PDB entry 3OTS | X-ray diffraction, 1.70 A resolution | chains A and B of the 3 polymer chains in the assembly

== Chain A (and B) ==
Molecule: Multi-drug resistant HIV-1 protease
Organism: Human immunodeficiency virus 1
Notes: chain B of this document is another copy of the same molecule, construct and numbering; everything in this record applies to it too
UniProt: Q9QM22 (Q9QM22_9HIV1); residues 1-99 here = UniProt positions 1-99
Amino-acid sequence (99 residues; row label = number of the first residue in the row):
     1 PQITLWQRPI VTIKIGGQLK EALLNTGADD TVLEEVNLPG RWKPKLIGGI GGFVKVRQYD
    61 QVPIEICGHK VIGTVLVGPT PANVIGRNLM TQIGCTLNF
Construct notes: conflict N25 (Asp in Q9QM22), V36 (Met in Q9QM22), V84 (Ile in Q9QM22)

== How chain A and chain B interact ==
Contacting residue pairs (87):
  P1(A) - L97(B)
  P1(A) - N98(B)
  P1(A) - F99(B)  hydrogen bond (backbone-backbone)
  Q2(A) - T96(B)
  Q2(A) - L97(B)
  Q2(A) - N98(B)
  I3(A) - T96(B)
  I3(A) - L97(B)  hydrogen bond (backbone-backbone)
  I3(A) - F99(B)  hydrophobic
  T4(A) - T96(B)
  L5(A) - T26(B)
  L5(A) - R87(B)  hydrogen bond (backbone-side chain)
  L5(A) - M90(B)  hydrophobic
  L5(A) - T91(B)
  L5(A) - C95(B)
  W6(A) - R87(B)  hydrogen bond (backbone-side chain)
  W6(A) - T91(B)
  W6(A) - Q92(B)
  Q7(A) - R87(B)  hydrogen bond (backbone-side chain)
  R8(A) - D29(B)  salt bridge
  R8(A) - R87(B)
  P9(A) - T26(B)
  P9(A) - R87(B)
  P9(A) - L97(B)  hydrophobic
  L23(A) - G27(B)
  L24(A) - T26(B)  hydrogen bond (backbone-side chain)
  L24(A) - L97(B)  hydrophobic
  L24(A) - F99(B)  hydrophobic
  N25(A) - N25(B)
  N25(A) - T26(B)
  N25(A) - G27(B)  hydrogen bond (side chain-backbone)
  T26(A) - L5(B)
  T26(A) - P9(B)
  T26(A) - L24(B)  hydrogen bond (side chain-backbone)
  T26(A) - N25(B)
  T26(A) - T26(B)  hydrogen bond (backbone-side chain)
  T26(A) - L97(B)
  G27(A) - L23(B)
  G27(A) - N25(B)  hydrogen bond (backbone-side chain)
  D29(A) - R8(B)  salt bridge
  C67(A) - F99(B)  hydrophobic
  H69(A) - F99(B)  hydrogen bond (side chain-backbone)
  P81(A) - I50(B)  hydrophobic
  R87(A) - L5(B)  hydrogen bond (side chain-backbone)
  R87(A) - W6(B)  hydrogen bond (side chain-backbone)
  R87(A) - Q7(B)  hydrogen bond (side chain-backbone)
  R87(A) - R8(B)
  R87(A) - P9(B)
  M90(A) - L5(B)  hydrophobic
  T91(A) - L5(B)
  T91(A) - W6(B)
  Q92(A) - W6(B)
  I93(A) - F99(B)
  G94(A) - N98(B)
  G94(A) - F99(B)
  C95(A) - L5(B)
  C95(A) - L97(B)  hydrophobic
  C95(A) - N98(B)
  C95(A) - F99(B)  hydrophobic
  T96(A) - Q2(B)
  T96(A) - I3(B)
  T96(A) - T4(B)
  T96(A) - T96(B)
  T96(A) - L97(B)
  T96(A) - N98(B)  hydrogen bond (backbone-backbone)
  L97(A) - P1(B)
  L97(A) - Q2(B)
  L97(A) - I3(B)  hydrogen bond (backbone-backbone)
  L97(A) - P9(B)  hydrophobic
  L97(A) - L24(B)  hydrophobic
  L97(A) - T26(B)
  L97(A) - C95(B)  hydrophobic
  L97(A) - T96(B)
  L97(A) - L97(B)  hydrophobic
  N98(A) - P1(B)
  N98(A) - Q2(B)
  N98(A) - G94(B)
  N98(A) - C95(B)
  N98(A) - T96(B)  hydrogen bond (backbone-backbone)
  N98(A) - N98(B)
  F99(A) - P1(B)  hydrogen bond (backbone-backbone)
  F99(A) - I3(B)  hydrophobic
  F99(A) - C67(B)  hydrophobic
  F99(A) - H69(B)  hydrogen bond (backbone-side chain)
  F99(A) - I93(B)
  F99(A) - G94(B)
  F99(A) - C95(B)  hydrophobic
Interface residues without a listed pair, chain A (30 interface residues in all): I66
Interface residues without a listed pair, chain B (30 interface residues in all): I66

== Overview ==
The chain A/chain B interface involves 30 residues from each chain, with 19 hydrogen bonds and 2 salt bridges.
Polar contacts include R8(A)-D29(B), L5(A)-R87(B) and W6(A)-R87(B).
Both chains are Multi-drug resistant HIV-1 protease (Human immunodeficiency virus 1). Entry 3OTS (MDR769 HIV-1
protease complexed with MA/CA hepta-peptide) was determined by X-ray diffraction, deposited together with
3OTY, 3OU1, 3OU3, 3OU4, 3OUA, 3OUB, 3OUC and 3OUD.
